PDB entry 7UIC | electron microscopy, 3.70 A resolution | chains b and c of the 6 polymer chains in the assembly

[Chain b]
Protein: Mediator of RNA polymerase II transcription subunit 2
Source organism: Saccharomyces cerevisiae S288C
Reference sequence: Q12124 (MED2_YEAST); residue numbers follow UniProt; this construct covers 1-431
Sequence (431 residues; row label = number of the first residue in the row):
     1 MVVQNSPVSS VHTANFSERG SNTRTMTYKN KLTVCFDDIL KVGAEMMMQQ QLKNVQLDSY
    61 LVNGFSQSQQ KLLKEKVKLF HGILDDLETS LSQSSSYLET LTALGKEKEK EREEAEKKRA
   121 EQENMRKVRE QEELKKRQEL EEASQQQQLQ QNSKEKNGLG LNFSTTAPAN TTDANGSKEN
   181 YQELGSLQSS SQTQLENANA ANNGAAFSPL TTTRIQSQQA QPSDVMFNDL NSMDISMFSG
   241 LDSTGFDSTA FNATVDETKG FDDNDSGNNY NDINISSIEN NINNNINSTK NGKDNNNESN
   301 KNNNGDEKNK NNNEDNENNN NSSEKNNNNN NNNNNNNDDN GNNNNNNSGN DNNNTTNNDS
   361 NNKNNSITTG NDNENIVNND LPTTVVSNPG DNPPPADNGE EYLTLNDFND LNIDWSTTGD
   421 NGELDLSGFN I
Not modelled in the structure: 1-27, 52-63, 105-431
Curated features (UniProtKB/Swiss-Prot):
  - modified residue (Phosphoserine): Ser6, Ser208

[Chain c]
Protein: Mediator of RNA polymerase II transcription subunit 3
Source organism: Saccharomyces cerevisiae S288C
Reference sequence: P40356 (MED3_YEAST); residues 1-397 here = UniProt positions 1-397
Sequence (397 residues; row label = number of the first residue in the row):
     1 MDSIIPAGVK LDDLQVILAK NENETRDKVC KQINEARDEI LPLRLQFNEF IQIMANIDQE
    61 GSKQADRMAK YLHIRDKILQ LNDRFQTLSS HLEALQPLFS TVPEYLKTAD NRDRSFQLLE
   121 PLSTYNKNGN AVCSTATVVS TNHSAAASTP TTTATPHANP ITHAHSLSNP NSTATMQHNP
   181 LAGKRGPKSG STMGTPTVHN STAAAPIAAP KKPRKPRQTK KAKAQAQAQA QAQAQVYAQQ
   241 STVQTPITAS MAAALPNPTP SMINSVSPTN VMGTPLTNMM SPMGNAYSMG AQNQGGQVSM
   301 SQFNGSGNGS NPNTNTNSNN TPLQSQLNLN NLTPANILNM SMNNDFQQQQ QQQQQQQQPQ
   361 PQYNMNMGMN NMNNGGKELD SLDLNNLELG GLNMDFL
Not modelled in the structure: 111-397
Curated features (UniProtKB/Swiss-Prot):
  - modified residue: Met1 (N-acetylmethionine)

[How chain b and chain c interact]
Residue-residue contacts (21):
  Tyr28(b) with Leu92(c), hydrophobic; Gln96(c)
  Leu32(b) with Leu88(c), hydrophobic
  Phe36(b) with Ile78(c), hydrophobic; Leu81(c), hydrophobic; Phe85(c), hydrophobic
  Val77(b) with Phe47(c), hydrophobic
  Phe80(b) with Phe47(c), hydrophobic
  His81(b) with Arg44(c), hydrogen bond (backbone-side chain); Phe47(c); Asn48(c), hydrogen bond
  Leu84(b) with Ile40(c), hydrophobic; Arg44(c)
  Asp85(b) with Arg44(c), salt bridge
  Leu91(b) with Ala36(c), hydrophobic; Arg37(c)
  Ser94(b) with Phe99(c)
  Ser95(b) with Ile33(c)
  Leu98(b) with Val29(c), hydrophobic; Leu98(c), hydrophobic
  Thr102(b) with Arg26(c)
Also at the interface, not in a pair above, chain b (18 interface residues in all): Ile39, Leu87, Glu88, Glu99, Leu101
Also at the interface, not in a pair above, chain c (20 interface residues in all): Leu43, Ile51, Tyr105

[Summary]
The interface between chain b and chain c involves 18 residues on one side and 20 on the other; the contacts
include 2 hydrogen bonds and 1 salt bridge. Polar pairs include Asp85(b)-Arg44(c), His81(b)-Arg44(c) and
His81(b)-Asn48(c).
Here chain b is Mediator of RNA polymerase II transcription subunit 2 and chain c is Mediator of RNA
polymerase II transcription subunit 3, both from Saccharomyces cerevisiae S288C. Entry 7UIC (Mediator-PIC
Early (Tail A)) was determined by electron microscopy (same publication as 7UI9, 7UIF, 7UIG, 7UIK, 7UIL and
7UIO).
